PDB entry 7EY9 | electron microscopy, 3.40 A resolution | chains t and U of the 36 polymer chains in the assembly

Chain t:
Molecule: Tail tubular protein gp12
Source organism: Escherichia phage T7
UniProtKB: P03747 (TUBE2_BPT7); numbering as in UniProt (aligned over 1-794)
Chain sequence (794 residues; row label = number of the first residue in the row):
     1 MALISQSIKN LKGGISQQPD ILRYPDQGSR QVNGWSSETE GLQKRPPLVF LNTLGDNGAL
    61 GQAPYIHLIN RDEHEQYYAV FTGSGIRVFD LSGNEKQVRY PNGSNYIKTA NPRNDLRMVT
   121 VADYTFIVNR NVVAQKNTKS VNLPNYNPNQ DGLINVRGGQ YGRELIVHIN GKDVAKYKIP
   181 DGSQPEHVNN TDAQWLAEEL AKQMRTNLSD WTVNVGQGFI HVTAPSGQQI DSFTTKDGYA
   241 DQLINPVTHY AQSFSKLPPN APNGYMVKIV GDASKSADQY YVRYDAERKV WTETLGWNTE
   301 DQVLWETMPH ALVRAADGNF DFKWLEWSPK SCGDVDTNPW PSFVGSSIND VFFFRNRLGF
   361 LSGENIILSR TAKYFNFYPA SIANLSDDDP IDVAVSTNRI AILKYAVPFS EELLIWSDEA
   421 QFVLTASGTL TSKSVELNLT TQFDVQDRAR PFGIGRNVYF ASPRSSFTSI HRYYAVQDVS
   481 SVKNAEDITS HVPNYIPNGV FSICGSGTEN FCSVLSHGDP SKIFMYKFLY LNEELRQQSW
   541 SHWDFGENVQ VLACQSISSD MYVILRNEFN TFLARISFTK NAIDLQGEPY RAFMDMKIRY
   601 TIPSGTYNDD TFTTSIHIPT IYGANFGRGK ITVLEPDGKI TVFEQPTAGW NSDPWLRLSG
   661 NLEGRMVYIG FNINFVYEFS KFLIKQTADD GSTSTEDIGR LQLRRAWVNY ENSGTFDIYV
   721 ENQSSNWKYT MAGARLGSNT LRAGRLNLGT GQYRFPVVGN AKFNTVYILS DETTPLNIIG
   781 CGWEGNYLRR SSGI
Disordered / not traced: 1-2

Chain U:
Molecule: Tail tubular protein gp11
Source organism: Escherichia phage T7
UniProtKB: P03746 (TUBE1_BPT7); residues 1-196 here = UniProt positions 1-196
Chain sequence (196 residues; each row starts with the number of its first residue):
     1 MRSYDMNVET AAELSAVNDI LASIGEPPVS TLEGDANADA ANARRILNKI NRQIQSRGWT
    61 FNIEEGITLL PDVYSNLIVY SDDYLSLMST SGQSIYVNRG GYVYDRTSQS DRFDSGITVN
   121 IIRLRDYDEM PECFRYWIVT KASRQFNNRF FGAPEVEGVL QEEEDEARRL CMEYEMDYGG
   181 YNMLDGDAFT SGLLTR
Disordered / not traced: 1-2

How chain t and chain U interact:
Pairs across the interface (28; chain t residue first):
  Arg700(t) with Ile24(U); Glu26(U), salt bridge; Asp39(U), salt bridge
  Gln702(t) with Ile24(U); Gly25(U); Glu26(U), hydrogen bond
  Arg704(t) with Ile24(U), hydrogen bond (side chain-backbone); Gly25(U)
  Asn722(t) with Pro27(U)
  Gln723(t) with Ala36(U); Asn37(U)
  Ser724(t) with Asp35(U)
  Ser725(t) with Pro27(U)
  Trp727(t) with Pro27(U), hydrophobic; Pro28(U), hydrophobic
  Val758(t) with Gly25(U); Pro27(U)
  Gly759(t) with Gly25(U)
  Asn786(t) with Phe151(U)
  Leu788(t) with Phe151(U), hydrophobic; Gly152(U); Ala153(U), hydrophobic; Pro154(U)
  Arg790(t) with Asn148(U), hydrogen bond (side chain-backbone); Arg149(U), hydrogen bond (side chain-backbone); Phe150(U); Phe151(U); Gly152(U)
Other interface residues (no listed pair), chain t (14 interface residues in all): Leu703
Other interface residues (no listed pair), chain U (19 interface residues in all): Val29, Ser30, Glu155

Overview:
14 residues of chain t and 19 residues of chain U are in contact, with 4 hydrogen bonds and 2 salt bridges.
Polar contacts include Arg700(t)-Glu26(U), Arg700(t)-Asp39(U) and Gln702(t)-Glu26(U).
Here chain t is Tail tubular protein gp12 and chain U is Tail tubular protein gp11, both from Escherichia
phage T7. Entry 7EY9 (tail proteins) was determined by electron microscopy together with 7EY6, 7EY7, 7EY8 and
7EYB from the same study.
